7Y3Y - chains A and B; structure by X-ray diffraction, 1.92 A resolution.

== Chain A (and B) ==
Name: questin oxidase BTG13
Organism: Cercospora sojina
Notes: engineered mutation(s): T299V; chain B of this document is another copy of the same molecule, construct and numbering; everything in this record applies to it too
Chain sequence (444 residues; each row starts with the number of its first residue):
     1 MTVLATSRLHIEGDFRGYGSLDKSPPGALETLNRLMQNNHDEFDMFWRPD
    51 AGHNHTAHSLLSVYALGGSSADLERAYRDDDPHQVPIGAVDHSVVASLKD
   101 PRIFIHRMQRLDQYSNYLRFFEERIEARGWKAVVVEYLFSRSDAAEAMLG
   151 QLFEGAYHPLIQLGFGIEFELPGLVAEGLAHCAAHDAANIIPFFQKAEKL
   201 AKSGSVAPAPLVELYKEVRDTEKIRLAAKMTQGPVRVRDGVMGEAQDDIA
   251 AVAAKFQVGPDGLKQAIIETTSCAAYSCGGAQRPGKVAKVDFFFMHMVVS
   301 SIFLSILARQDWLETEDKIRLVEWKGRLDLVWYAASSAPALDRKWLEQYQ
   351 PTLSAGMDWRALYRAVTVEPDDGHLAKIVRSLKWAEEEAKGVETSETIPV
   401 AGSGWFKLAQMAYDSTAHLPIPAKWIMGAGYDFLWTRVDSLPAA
Disordered / not traced: 1, 442-444
Metal / ion sites: Fe ion: His55, His158, His296, His374

== Chain A / chain B interface ==
Pairs across the interface (22):
  Trp47(A) with Thr231(B)
  Arg48(A) with Thr231(B)
  Pro49(A) with Thr231(B); Gln232(B)
  Asp50(A) with Asp50(B)
  Asp81(A) with Arg437(B), salt bridge
  Pro82(A) with Arg437(B)
  Gln84(A) with Phe433(B); Arg437(B), hydrogen bond (backbone-side chain)
  Val85(A) with Met230(B), hydrophobic; Thr231(B)
  Pro86(A) with Phe433(B), hydrophobic
  Thr231(A) with Trp47(B); Arg48(B); Pro49(B); Val85(B)
  Gln232(A) with Pro49(B)
  Phe433(A) with Gln84(B); Pro86(B)
  Arg437(A) with Asp81(B), salt bridge; Pro82(B); Gln84(B), hydrogen bond (side chain-backbone)
Interface residues without a listed pair, chain A (18 interface residues in all): Phe46, Met230, Gly233, Pro234, Val235
Interface residues without a listed pair, chain B (17 interface residues in all): Phe46, Pro234, Val235

== Overview ==
Chain A and chain B form an interface of 18 and 17 residues respectively, with 2 hydrogen bonds and 2 salt
bridges. Polar contacts include Asp81(A)-Arg437(B) and Gln84(A)-Arg437(B). His55(A), His158(A), His296(A) and
His374(A) form the Fe ion site.
Both chains are questin oxidase BTG13 (Cercospora sojina). Entry 7Y3Y (Crystal structure of BTG13 mutant
(T299V)) was determined by X-ray diffraction, deposited together with 7Y3W and 7Y3X.
